PDB entry 8P3T | electron microscopy, 3.39 A resolution | chains C and H of the 8 polymer chains in the assembly

Chain C:
Protein: Glutamate receptor 1 flip isoform
Source organism: Rattus norvegicus
UniProt: P19490 (GRIA1_RAT), isoform P19490-2; the construct has insertions or renumbered stretches relative to UniProt, so the offset changes along the chain: -25 to -7 = UniProt 1-19; 2-889 = UniProt 20-907
Amino-acid sequence (915 residues; each row starts with the number of its first residue; numbers below 1 keep their minus sign (Met-25 is residue -25)):
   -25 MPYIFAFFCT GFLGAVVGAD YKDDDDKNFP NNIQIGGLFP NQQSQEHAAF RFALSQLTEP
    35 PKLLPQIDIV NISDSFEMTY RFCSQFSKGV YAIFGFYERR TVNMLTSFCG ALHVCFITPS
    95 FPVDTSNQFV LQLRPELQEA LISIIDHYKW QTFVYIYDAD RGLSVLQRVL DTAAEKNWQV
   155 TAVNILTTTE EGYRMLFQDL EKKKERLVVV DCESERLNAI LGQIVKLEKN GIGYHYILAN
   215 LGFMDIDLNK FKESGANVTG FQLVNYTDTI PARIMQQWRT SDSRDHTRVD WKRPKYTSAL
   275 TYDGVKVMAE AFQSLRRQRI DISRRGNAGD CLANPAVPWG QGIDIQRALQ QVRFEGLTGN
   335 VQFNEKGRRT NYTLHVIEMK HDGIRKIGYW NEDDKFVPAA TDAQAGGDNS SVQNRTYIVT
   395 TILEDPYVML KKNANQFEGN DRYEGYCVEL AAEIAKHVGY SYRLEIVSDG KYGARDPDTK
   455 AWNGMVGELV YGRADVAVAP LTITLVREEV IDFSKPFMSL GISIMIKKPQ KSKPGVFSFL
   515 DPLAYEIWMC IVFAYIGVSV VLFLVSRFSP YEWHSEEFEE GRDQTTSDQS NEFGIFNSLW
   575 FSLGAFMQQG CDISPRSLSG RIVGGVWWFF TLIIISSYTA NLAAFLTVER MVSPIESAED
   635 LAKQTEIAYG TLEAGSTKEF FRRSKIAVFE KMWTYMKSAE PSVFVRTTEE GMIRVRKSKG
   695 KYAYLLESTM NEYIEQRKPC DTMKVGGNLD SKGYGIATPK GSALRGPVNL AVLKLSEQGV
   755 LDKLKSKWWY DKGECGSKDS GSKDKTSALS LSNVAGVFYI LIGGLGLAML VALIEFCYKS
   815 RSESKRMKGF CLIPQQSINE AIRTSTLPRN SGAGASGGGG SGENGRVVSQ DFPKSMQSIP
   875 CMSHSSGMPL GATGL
Not modelled in the structure: -25 to 389, 503-507, 548-565, 625-629, 768-781, 816-889
Construct notes: insertion (-6 to 1)
UniProt features mapped onto this chain:
  - motif: Ala886 to Leu889 (PDZ-binding)
  - binding site (L-glutamate): Pro474, Thr476, Arg481, Ser650, Thr651, Glu701
  - modified residue (Phosphoserine): Ser627, Ser692, Ser831, Ser845
  - lipidation (S-palmitoyl cysteine): Cys585, Cys811
  - glycosylation (N-linked (GlcNAc...) asparagine): Asn45, Asn231, Asn239, Asn345, Asn383, Asn388

Chain H:
Protein: Voltage-dependent calcium channel gamma-3 subunit
Source organism: Rattus norvegicus
UniProt: Q8VHX0 (CCG3_RAT); residue numbers follow UniProt; this construct covers 2-315
Amino-acid sequence (314 residues; numbered 2 to 315; the number before each row is that of its first residue):
     2 RMCDRGIQML ITTVGAFAAF SLMTIAVGTD YWLYSRGVCR TKSTSDNETS RKNEEVMTHS
    62 GLWRTCCLEG AFRGVCKKID HFPEDADYEQ DTAEYLLRAV RASSVFPILS VTLLFFGGLC
   122 VAASEFHRSR HSVILSAGIF FVSAGLSNII GIIVYISANA GDPGQRDSKK SYSYGWSFYF
   182 GAFSFIIAEI VGVVAVHIYI EKHQQLRARS HSELLKKSTF ARLPPYRYRF RRRSSSRSTE
   242 PRSRDLSPIS KGFHTIPSTD ISMFTLSRDP SKLTMGTLLN SDRDHAFLQF HNSTPKEFKE
   302 SLHNNPANRR TTPV
Not modelled in the structure: 2-4, 42-54, 85-91, 163-171, 210-315
Cystine bridges: Cys40-Cys68, Cys67-Cys77
UniProt features mapped onto this chain:
  - modified residue: Ser248 (Phosphoserine)

Chain C / chain H interface:
Residue-residue contacts - 24 pairs, chain C then chain H:
  Tyr519(C) with Tyr175(H), hydrophobic; Tyr180(H), hydrogen bond
  Glu520(C) with Ile157(H); Tyr173(H), hydrogen bond; Tyr175(H), hydrogen bond
  Met523(C) with Phe179(H), hydrophobic
  Cys524(C) with Ile154(H), hydrophobic
  Phe527(C) with Ile150(H); Ile153(H), hydrophobic; Ala183(H), hydrophobic; Phe186(H)
  Ile530(C) with Phe186(H), hydrophobic; Glu190(H)
  Val534(C) with Val143(H), hydrophobic; Glu190(H); Val194(H), hydrophobic
  Val535(C) with Val143(H), hydrophobic
  Phe537(C) with Val194(H), hydrophobic; Val197(H), hydrophobic
  Leu538(C) with Ile140(H), hydrophobic; Val197(H), hydrophobic
  Arg541(C) with Ile201(H)
  Ile569(C) with Val194(H), hydrophobic; His198(H)
Other interface residues (no listed pair), chain C (15 interface residues in all): Gly531, Phe542, Pro544
Other interface residues (no listed pair), chain H (21 interface residues in all): Leu136, Leu147, Ile187, Arg208

In short:
15 residues of chain C and 21 residues of chain H are in contact; the contacts include 3 hydrogen bonds. Among
the polar pairs are Tyr519(C)-Tyr180(H), Glu520(C)-Tyr173(H) and Glu520(C)-Tyr175(H). Curated annotation
(UniProt) lists 6 L-glutamate-binding residues on chain C.
Chain C is Glutamate receptor 1 flip isoform and chain H is Voltage-dependent calcium channel gamma-3 subunit,
both from Rattus norvegicus; the structure, Homomeric GluA1 in tandem with TARP gamma-3, desensitized
conformation 1, was determined by electron microscopy together with 8C1P, 8C1Q, 8C1R, 8C1S, 8C2H, 8C2I and 9
further entries from the same study.
